6DVC - chains C and F of the 9 polymer chains in the assembly; structure by X-ray diffraction, 3.30 A resolution.

[Chain C]
Protein: DNA-directed RNA polymerase subunit beta
Organism: Mycobacterium tuberculosis (strain ATCC 25618 / H37Rv)
Notes: EC 2.7.7.6
UniProt: P9WGY9 (RPOB_MYCTU); numbering as in UniProt (aligned over 1-1178)
Chain sequence (1178 residues; row label = number of the first residue in the row):
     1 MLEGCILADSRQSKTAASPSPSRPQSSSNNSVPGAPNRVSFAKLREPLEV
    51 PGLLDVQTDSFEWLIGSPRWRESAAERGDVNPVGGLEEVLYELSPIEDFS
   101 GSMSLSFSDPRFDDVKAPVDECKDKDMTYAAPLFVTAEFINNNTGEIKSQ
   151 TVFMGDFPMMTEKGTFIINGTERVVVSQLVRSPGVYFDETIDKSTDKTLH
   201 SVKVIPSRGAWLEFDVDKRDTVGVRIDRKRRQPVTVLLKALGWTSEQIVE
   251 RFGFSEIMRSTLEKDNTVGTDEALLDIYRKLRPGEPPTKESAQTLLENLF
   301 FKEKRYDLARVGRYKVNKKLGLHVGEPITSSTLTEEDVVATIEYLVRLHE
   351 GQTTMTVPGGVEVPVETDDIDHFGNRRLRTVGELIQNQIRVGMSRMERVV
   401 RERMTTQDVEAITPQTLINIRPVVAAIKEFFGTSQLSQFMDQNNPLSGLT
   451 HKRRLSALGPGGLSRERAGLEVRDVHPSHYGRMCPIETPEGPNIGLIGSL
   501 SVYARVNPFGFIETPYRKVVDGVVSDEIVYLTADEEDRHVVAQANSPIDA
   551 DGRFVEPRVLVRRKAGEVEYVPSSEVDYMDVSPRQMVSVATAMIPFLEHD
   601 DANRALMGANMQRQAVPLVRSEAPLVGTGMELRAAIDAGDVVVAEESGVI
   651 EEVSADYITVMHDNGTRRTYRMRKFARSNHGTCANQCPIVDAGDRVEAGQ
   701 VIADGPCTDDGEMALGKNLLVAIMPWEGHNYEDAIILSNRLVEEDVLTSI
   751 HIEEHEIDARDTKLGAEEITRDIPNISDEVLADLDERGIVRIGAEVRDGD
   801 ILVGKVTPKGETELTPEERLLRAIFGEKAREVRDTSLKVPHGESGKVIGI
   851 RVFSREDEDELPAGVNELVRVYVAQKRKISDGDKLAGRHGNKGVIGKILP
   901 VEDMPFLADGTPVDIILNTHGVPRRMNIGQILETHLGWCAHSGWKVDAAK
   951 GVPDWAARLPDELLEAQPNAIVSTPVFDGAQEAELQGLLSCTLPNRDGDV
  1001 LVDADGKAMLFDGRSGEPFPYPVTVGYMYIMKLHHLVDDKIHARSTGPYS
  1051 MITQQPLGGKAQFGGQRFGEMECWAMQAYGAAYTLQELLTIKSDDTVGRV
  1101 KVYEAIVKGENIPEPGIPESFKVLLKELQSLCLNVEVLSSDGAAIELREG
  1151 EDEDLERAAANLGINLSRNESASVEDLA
Disordered / not traced: 1-27, 1154-1178
Curated features (UniProtKB/Swiss-Prot):
  - natural variant: Val423 (V423A: In strain: vr1), Leu436 (L436P: In strain: vr2), Ser437 (S437T: In strain: vr3), Gln438 to Asp441 (sequence variant, change not given here; In strain: RJ49), Gln438 (Q438L: In strain: vr4), Phe439 (F439V: In strain: RJ37), Met440 to Asn443 (deletion: In strain: RJ55), Asp441 (D441V: In strain: vr3), Leu449 to Lys452 (sequence variant, change not given here; In strain: RJ48), His451 (H451D: In strain: vr5; H451L: In strain: SP28; H451N: In strain: vr6; H451P: In strain: vr8; H451Q: In strain: vr1; H451R: In strain: vr7), Ser456 (S456L: In strain: vr11 and RJ37; S456Q: In strain: vr9; S456W: In strain: vr10), Leu458 (L458P: In strain: vr12 and SP22)
  - mutagenesis: Glu138 (E138R: Weakens interaction with TRCF and CarD), Ile147 (I147A: Weakens interaction with TRCF and CarD), Lys148 (K148A: Does not affect association with TRCF, but weakens interaction with CarD), Ser149 (S149A: Does not affect association with TRCF, but weakens interaction with CarD)

[Chain F]
Protein: ECF RNA polymerase sigma factor SigL
Organism: Mycobacterium tuberculosis (strain ATCC 25618 / H37Rv)
UniProt: P9WGH5 (SIGL_MYCTU); residues 1-177 here = UniProt positions 1-177
Chain sequence (177 residues; row label = number of the first residue in the row):
     1 MARVSGAAAAEAALMRALYDEHAAVLWRYALRLTGDAAQAEDVVQETLLR
    51 AWQHPEVIGDTARPARAWLFTVARNMIIDERRSARFRNVVGSTDQSGTPE
   101 QSTPDEVNAALDRLLIADALAQLSAEHRAVIQRSYYRGWSTAQIATDLGI
   151 AEGTVKSRLHYAVRALRLTLQELGVTR
Disordered / not traced: 1-3
Curated features (UniProtKB/Swiss-Prot):
  - DNA-binding region: Thr141 to His160 (H-T-H motif)
  - motif: Asp42 to Gln45 (Interaction with polymerase core subunit RpoC)
From the paper describing this entry:
  - binding site for the 17-nt DNA strand: Ser96
  - binding site for the 24-nt DNA strand: His54, Glu56 to Ala67, Trp68
  - specificity-determining residues: His54, Asp60

[Interface between chain C and chain F]
Residue-residue contacts - 47 pairs, chain C then chain F:
  Leu281(C) with Arg28(F)
  Arg282(C) with Arg28(F)
  Gly284(C) with Ala24(F)
  Glu285(C) with Ala24(F); Val25(F)
  Pro286(C) with Asp20(F)
  Arg398(C) with Tyr29(F); Arg32(F); Leu33(F)
  Glu402(C) with Arg74(F), salt bridge
  Asn775(C) with Arg177(F)
  Pro816(C) with Tyr135(F); Tyr136(F), hydrophobic
  Glu817(C) with Tyr136(F)
  Leu820(C) with Ile116(F), hydrophobic; Tyr135(F), hydrophobic
  Ala823(C) with Tyr135(F); Val163(F)
  Ile824(C) with Val163(F), hydrophobic; Arg167(F); Leu170(F), hydrophobic
  Phe825(C) with Val175(F), hydrophobic; Thr176(F); Arg177(F)
  Thr1046(C) with Asp105(F), hydrogen bond; Val107(F)
  Gly1047(C) with Asp105(F)
  Pro1048(C) with Thr103(F)
  Tyr1049(C) with Ser102(F); Thr103(F), hydrogen bond (backbone-backbone)
  Ser1050(C) with Glu100(F), hydrogen bond; Gln101(F)
  Met1051(C) with Gln101(F), hydrogen bond (backbone-backbone); Ser102(F); Thr103(F)
  Gln1054(C) with Thr103(F)
  Leu1057(C) with Glu100(F); Ser102(F)
  Arg1099(C) with Glu106(F), salt bridge
  Val1100(C) with Glu106(F); Arg113(F)
  Tyr1103(C) with Val107(F), hydrophobic
  Glu1104(C) with Ala110(F); Arg113(F), salt bridge; Leu114(F)
  Val1107(C) with Leu114(F), hydrophobic
  Lys1108(C) with Leu114(F)
Other interface residues (no listed pair), chain C (33 interface residues in all): Pro283, Arg819, Leu821, Glu827, Thr1096
Other interface residues (no listed pair), chain F (32 interface residues in all): Glu21, Pro104, Leu111, Asp112, Leu166

[In short]
33 residues of chain C and 32 residues of chain F are in contact; the contacts include 4 hydrogen bonds and 3
salt bridges. Polar contacts include Glu402(C)-Arg74(F), Arg1099(C)-Glu106(F) and Glu1104(C)-Arg113(F). The
paper reports a binding site for the 24-nt DNA strand at His54(F), Glu56(F) and Trp68(F); a binding site for
the 17-nt DNA strand at Ser96(F).
Here chain C is DNA-directed RNA polymerase subunit beta and chain F is ECF RNA polymerase sigma factor SigL,
both from Mycobacterium tuberculosis (strain ATCC 25618 / H37Rv). Entry 6DVC (Crystal structure of
Mycobacterium tuberculosis transcription initiation complex(ECF sigma factor L) containing 5nt RNA with 6nt
...) was determined by X-ray diffraction together with 6DV9, 6DVB, 6DVD and 6DVE from the same study.
